PDB entry 5YUZ | X-ray diffraction, 1.83 A resolution | chains F and G of the 3 polymer chains in the assembly

[Chain F]
Name: DNA polymerase IV
From: Escherichia coli K-12
Notes: EC 2.7.7.7
UniProt: Q47155 (DPO4_ECOLI); residue numbers follow UniProt; this construct covers 2-351
Amino-acid sequence (352 residues; row label = number of the first residue in the row; numbering starts at 0):
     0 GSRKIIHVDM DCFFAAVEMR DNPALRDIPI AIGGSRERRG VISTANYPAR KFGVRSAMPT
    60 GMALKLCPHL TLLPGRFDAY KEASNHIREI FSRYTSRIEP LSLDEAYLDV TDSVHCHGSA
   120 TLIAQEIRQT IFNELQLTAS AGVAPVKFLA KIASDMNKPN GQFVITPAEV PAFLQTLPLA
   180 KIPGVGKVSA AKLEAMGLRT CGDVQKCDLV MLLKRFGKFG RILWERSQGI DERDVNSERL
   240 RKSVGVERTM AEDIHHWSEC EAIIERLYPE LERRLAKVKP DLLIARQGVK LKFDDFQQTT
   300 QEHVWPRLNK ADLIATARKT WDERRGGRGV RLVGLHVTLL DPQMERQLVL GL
Disordered / not traced: 342-351
Differences from the reference sequence: expression tag (0-1)
Metal / ion sites: Mg2+ site 1: Asp8, Met9, Asp103 (together with diphosphate) (shared with 1 residue of chain H); Mg2+ site 2: Asp8, Asp103, Glu104 (shared with 2 residues of chain H)
Residues lining bound ligands: diphosphate (DPO): Asp8, Met9, Asp10, Cys11, Phe12, Thr43, Tyr46, Arg49, Asp103, Lys157
Swiss-Prot annotation at these positions:
  - active site: Glu104
  - binding site (Mg(2+)): Asp8, Asp103
  - site: Phe13 (Substrate discrimination)
  - natural variant: Glu36 to Arg38 (sequence variant, change not given here; In strain: ECOR 45B1), Gln124 (Q124K: In strain: ECOR 35D), Asn132 (N132S: In strain: ECOR 34B1 and ECOR 37UG), Gln135 (Q135H: In strain: ECOR 70B1), Pro170 (P170S: In strain: ECOR 37UG), Ala171 (A171T: In strain: ECOR 45B1, ECOR 46D and 2 more), Leu176 (L176F: In strain: ECOR 37UG), Gly201 (G201S: In strain: ECOR 59B2), Met210 (M210I: In strain: ECOR 37UG, ECOR 45B1 and 4 more; M210T: In strain: ECOR 35D, ECOR 46D and 6 more), Arg225 (R225C: In strain: ECOR 59B2 and ECOR 60B2), Ala310 (A310S: In strain: ECOR 57B2, ECOR 59B2 and 2 more), Asp321 (D321N: In strain: ECOR 35D)
  - mutagenesis: Asp8 (D8A/H: Loss of function), Arg49 (R49A/F: Loss of function), Asp103 (D103A/N: Loss of function), Glu104 (E104A: Loss of function)
What the authors report for this chain:
  - mutagenesis - R49A: abolished catalytic activity

[Chain G]
Molecule: DTN1
Sequence (18 nucleotides; numbered 837 to 854; the number before each row is that of its first residue):
   837 TCTAGGGTCC TAGGACCC
Disordered / not traced: 837

[Chain F / chain G interface]
Pairs across the interface (34):
  Arg38(F) - DT839(G)  sugar contact
  Arg38(F) - DA840(G)  sugar contact
  Val40(F) - DT839(G)  phosphate contact
  Val40(F) - DA840(G)  base contact
  Ser42(F) - DA840(G)  base contact
  Ala56(F) - DA840(G)  base contact
  Pro58(F) - DC838(G)  sugar contact
  Pro58(F) - DT839(G)  sugar contact
  Lys217(F) - DT847(G)  phosphate contact
  Arg238(F) - DT844(G)  hydrogen bond to the phosphate
  Arg238(F) - DC845(G)  salt bridge to the phosphate
  Arg240(F) - DG843(G)  salt bridge to the phosphate
  Arg240(F) - DT844(G)  phosphate contact
  Lys241(F) - DT844(G)  hydrogen bond to the phosphate
  Lys241(F) - DC845(G)  salt bridge to the phosphate
  Ser242(F) - DG843(G)  sugar contact
  Ser242(F) - DT844(G)  hydrogen bond to the phosphate
  Val243(F) - DG843(G)  phosphate contact
  Gly244(F) - DG842(G)  phosphate contact
  Gly244(F) - DG843(G)  hydrogen bond to the phosphate
  Val245(F) - DG842(G)  phosphate contact
  Glu246(F) - DG841(G)  sugar contact
  Glu246(F) - DG842(G)  hydrogen bond to the phosphate
  Arg247(F) - DG841(G)  salt bridge to the phosphate
  Arg247(F) - DG842(G)  salt bridge to the phosphate
  Thr248(F) - DA840(G)  sugar contact
  Thr248(F) - DG841(G)  hydrogen bond to the phosphate
  Arg273(F) - DG842(G)  salt bridge to the phosphate
  Arg273(F) - DG843(G)  salt bridge to the phosphate
  Lys291(F) - DA840(G)  salt bridge to the phosphate
  Phe295(F) - DT839(G)  base contact
  Arg330(F) - DT839(G)  salt bridge to the phosphate
  Arg330(F) - DA840(G)  salt bridge to the phosphate
  Leu331(F) - DG841(G)  phosphate contact
Other interface residues (no listed pair), chain F (26 interface residues in all): Gly39, Ile41, Gly60, Lys64, Leu239
Other interface residues (no listed pair), chain G (10 interface residues in all): DC846

[Overview]
26 residues of chain F and 10 residues of chain G are in contact; the contacts include 6 hydrogen bonds and 10
salt bridges. Polar pairs include Arg238(F)-DT844(G), Lys241(F)-DT844(G) and Ser242(F)-DT844(G). Bound to
chain F: diphosphate. From the paper: R49A of chain F abolishes catalytic activity.
Chain F is DNA polymerase IV (Escherichia coli K-12) and chain G is DTN1; the structure, DNA polymerase IV -
DNA ternary complex 11, was determined by X-ray diffraction together with 5YUR, 5YUS, 5YUT, 5YUU, 5YUV, 5YUW
and 10 further entries from the same study.
